Entry 8VWT (electron microscopy, 3.30 A resolution); this record covers chains A and J of the 11 polymer chains in the assembly.

[Chain A]
Protein: Histone H3.2
Organism: Homo sapiens
UniProt: Q71DI3 (H32_HUMAN); residues 1-135 here correspond to UniProt positions 2-136 (UniProt number = residue number + 1)
Amino-acid sequence (135 residues; row label = number of the first residue in the row):
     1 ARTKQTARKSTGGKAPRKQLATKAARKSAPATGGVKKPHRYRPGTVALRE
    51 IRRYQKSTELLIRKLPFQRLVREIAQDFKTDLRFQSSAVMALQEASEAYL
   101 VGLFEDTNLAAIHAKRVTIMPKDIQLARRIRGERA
Not modelled in the structure: 1-37, 135
Sequence notes: engineered mutation Ala110 (Cys111 in Q71DI3)

[Chain J]
Molecule: 601 J strand (damaged strand)
Sequence (147 nucleotides; row label = number of the first residue in the row):
     1 ATCGGATGTATAGATCTGACACGTGCCTGGAGACTAGGGAGTAATCCCCT
    51 TGGCGGTTAAAACGCGGGGGACAGCGCGTACGTGCGTTTAAGCGGTGCTA
   101 GAGCTGTCTACGACCAATTGAGCGGCCTCGGCACCGGGATTCTCGAT
Modified / non-standard residues: 8OG (8-oxo-2'-deoxy-guanosine-5'-monophosphate) at position 13

[Chain A / chain J interface]
Pairs across the interface (23; chain A residue first):
  Arg40(A) - DG82(J)  base contact
  Arg40(A) - DT83(J)  hydrogen bond to the base
  Arg40(A) - DG84(J)  hydrogen bond to the sugar
  Tyr41(A) - DA6(J)  phosphate contact
  Tyr41(A) - DT83(J)  sugar contact
  Tyr41(A) - DG84(J)  phosphate contact
  Arg42(A) - DT83(J)  phosphate contact
  Pro43(A) - DG82(J)  phosphate contact
  Pro43(A) - DT83(J)  phosphate contact
  Thr45(A) - DT83(J)  phosphate contact
  Val46(A) - DT83(J)  hydrogen bond to the phosphate
  Ala47(A) - DT83(J)  phosphate contact
  Arg49(A) - DT7(J)  phosphate contact
  Lys56(A) - DT9(J)  salt bridge to the phosphate
  Arg63(A) - DA91(J)  phosphate contact
  Arg63(A) - DG92(J)  salt bridge to the phosphate
  Lys64(A) - DG92(J)  hydrogen bond to the phosphate
  Leu65(A) - DA91(J)  sugar contact
  Leu65(A) - DG92(J)  hydrogen bond to the phosphate
  Pro66(A) - DA91(J)  phosphate contact
  Arg69(A) - DA91(J)  salt bridge to the phosphate
  Arg83(A) - DA100(J)  hydrogen bond to the phosphate
  Arg83(A) - DG101(J)  salt bridge to the phosphate
Other interface residues (no listed pair), chain A (17 interface residues in all): His39, Gly44
Other interface residues (no listed pair), chain J (11 interface residues in all): DG8

[Summary]
The interface between chain A and chain J involves 17 residues on one side and 11 on the other, with 6
hydrogen bonds and 4 salt bridges. Among the polar pairs are Arg40(A)-DT83(J), Arg40(A)-DG84(J) and
Val46(A)-DT83(J).
Here chain A is Histone H3.2 (Homo sapiens) and chain J is 601 J strand (damaged strand). Entry 8VWT (OGG1
bound to a nucleosome containing 8oxoG at SHL-6 (composite map)) was determined by electron microscopy (same
publication as 8VWS, 8VWU and 8VWV).
